Entry 8IYL (electron microscopy, 3.00 A resolution); this record covers chains X and d of the 42 polymer chains in the assembly.

[Chain X]
Name: Tail tip protein M
Source organism: Escherichia phage lambda
UniProtKB: P03737 (TIPM_LAMBD); numbering as in UniProt (aligned over 1-109)
Amino-acid sequence (109 residues; row label = number of the first residue in the row):
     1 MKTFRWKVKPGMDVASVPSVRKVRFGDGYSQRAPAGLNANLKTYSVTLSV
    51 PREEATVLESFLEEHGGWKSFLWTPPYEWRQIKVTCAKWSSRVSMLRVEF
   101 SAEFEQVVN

[Chain d]
Name: Tail tip protein L
Source organism: Escherichia phage lambda
UniProtKB: P03738 (TIPL_LAMBD); residues 1-232 here = UniProt positions 1-232
Amino-acid sequence (232 residues; numbered 1 to 232; the number before each row is that of its first residue):
     1 MQDIRQETLNECTRAEQSASVVLWEIDLTEVGGERYFFCNEQNEKGEPVT
    51 WQGRQYQPYPIQGSGFELNGKGTSTRPTLTVSNLYGMVTGMAEDMQSLVG
   101 GTVVRRKVYARFLDAVNFVNGNSYADPEQEVISRWRIEQCSELSAVSASF
   151 VLSTPTETDGAVFPGRIMLANTCTWTYRGDECGYSGPAVADEYDQPTSDI
   201 TKDKCSKCLSGCKFRNNVGNFGGFLSINKLSQ
Bound ions: 4Fe-4S cluster Fe: C173, C182, C205, C212
Small-molecule neighbours: 4Fe-4S cluster (SF4): C173, W175, Y177, C182, C205, K207, C208, C212, R215, N217, N220, F221
UniProt features mapped onto this chain:
  - binding site ([4Fe-4S] cluster): C173, C182, C205, C212
  - mutagenesis: C173 (C173S: Complete loss of tail assembly), C182 (C182S: Complete loss of tail assembly), C205 (C205S: Complete loss of tail assembly), C212 (C212S: 96% loss of tail assembly)

[Interface between chain X and chain d]
Contacting residue pairs - 23 pairs, chain X then chain d:
  R21(X) - Q17(d)  hydrogen bond
  R21(X) - S18(d)
  Q31(X) - C12(d)
  Q31(X) - R14(d)
  Q31(X) - A15(d)
  Q31(X) - Q17(d)  hydrogen bond
  R32(X) - A15(d)  hydrogen bond (backbone-backbone)
  R32(X) - E16(d)  salt bridge
  R32(X) - Q17(d)  hydrogen bond (backbone-backbone)
  A33(X) - Q17(d)
  A33(X) - S18(d)
  P34(X) - Q17(d)
  P34(X) - S18(d)
  P34(X) - A19(d)
  A35(X) - A19(d)
  G36(X) - A19(d)
  L37(X) - E41(d)
  L37(X) - Q42(d)
  L37(X) - E44(d)
  L37(X) - V49(d)  hydrophobic
  L37(X) - A110(d)  hydrophobic
  N38(X) - Q42(d)
  V108(X) - Q42(d)
Other interface residues (no listed pair), chain X (11 interface residues in all): S30
Other interface residues (no listed pair), chain d (16 interface residues in all): V21, N43, Y109, L113

[Overview]
11 residues of chain X face 16 of chain d across their interface, with 4 hydrogen bonds and 1 salt bridge.
Among the polar pairs are R32(X)-E16(d), R21(X)-Q17(d) and Q31(X)-Q17(d). Chain d binds 4Fe-4S cluster.
Chain X is Tail tip protein M and chain d is Tail tip protein L, both from Escherichia phage lambda; the
structure, Tail tip conformation 2 of phage lambda tail, was determined by electron microscopy together with
8IYD, 8IYK, 8JVM and 8KGE from the same study.
